8OSL - chains A and J of the 14 polymer chains in the assembly; structure by electron microscopy, 4.90 A resolution (low resolution: residue-level contacts below are approximate; hydrogen-bond / salt-bridge calls are withheld).

Chain A:
Molecule: Histone H3.1
Source organism: Homo sapiens
UniProtKB: P68431 (H31_HUMAN); residues 0-135 here correspond to UniProt positions 1-136 (UniProt number = residue number + 1)
Chain sequence (139 residues; row label = number of the first residue in the row; numbers below 1 keep their minus sign (Gly-3 is residue -3)):
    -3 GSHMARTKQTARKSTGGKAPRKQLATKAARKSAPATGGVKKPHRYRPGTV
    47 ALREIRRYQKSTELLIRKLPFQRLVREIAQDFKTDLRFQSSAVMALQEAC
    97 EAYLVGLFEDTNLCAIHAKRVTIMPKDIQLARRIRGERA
Unresolved in the structure: -3 to 39, 131-135
Differences from the reference sequence: expression tag (-3 to -1)
Swiss-Prot annotation at these positions:
  - modified residue: Arg2 (Asymmetric dimethylarginine), Thr3 (Phosphothreonine), Lys4 (Allysine), Gln5 (5-glutamyl dopamine), Thr6 (Phosphothreonine), Arg8 (Citrulline), Lys9 (N6,N6,N6-trimethyllysine), Ser10 (ADP-ribosylserine), Thr11 (Phosphothreonine), Lys14 (N6-(2-hydroxyisobutyryl)lysine), Arg17 (Asymmetric dimethylarginine), Lys18 (N6-(2-hydroxyisobutyryl)lysine), Lys23 (N6-(2-hydroxyisobutyryl)lysine), Arg26 (Citrulline), Lys27 (N6,N6,N6-trimethyllysine), Ser28 (ADP-ribosylserine), Lys36 (N6,N6,N6-trimethyllysine), Lys37 (N6-methyllysine), Tyr41 (Phosphotyrosine), Lys56 (N6,N6,N6-trimethyllysine) and 8 more in UniProt
  - lipidation: Lys18 (N6-decanoyllysine)

Chain J:
Molecule: 147-nt DNA strand
Sequence (147 nucleotides; row label = number of the first residue in the row; numbers below 1 keep their minus sign (DG-1 is residue -1)):
    -1 GCACGTGGACCACAAACGTGAAGGGTGAGGCTGGAGGAAAGGCGTGGCTT
    49 TCAAAGTCCCTCTCCCCTCAAGGTCCTGGACACACTACAAACCCAGAGTT
    99 GAAGCTTGGGTTGCATAACGGATCCAGGAACAAAGTCGGGGTGGGGG

How chain A and chain J interact:
Pairs across the interface (18):
  Arg40(A) with DT84(J)
  Tyr41(A) with DC83(J); DT84(J)
  Arg42(A) with DC83(J)
  Pro43(A) with DA82(J); DC83(J)
  Gly44(A) with DA82(J); DC83(J)
  Thr45(A) with DC83(J)
  Val46(A) with DC83(J)
  Ala47(A) with DC83(J)
  Arg63(A) with DC91(J); DC92(J)
  Lys64(A) with DC91(J); DC92(J)
  Leu65(A) with DC91(J); DC92(J)
  Pro66(A) with DC91(J)
Other interface residues (no listed pair), chain A (13 interface residues in all): Ile62
Other interface residues (no listed pair), chain J (6 interface residues in all): DC90

Overview:
13 residues of chain A and 6 residues of chain J are in contact.
Chain A is Histone H3.1 (Homo sapiens) and chain J is a 147-nt DNA strand; the structure, Cryo-EM structure of
CLOCK-BMAL1 bound to the native Por enhancer nucleosome (map 2, additional 3D classification ..., was
determined by electron microscopy together with 8OSJ, 8OSK, 8OTS and 8OTT from the same study.
